1JAH - chain A; structure by X-ray diffraction, 1.80 A resolution.

# Chain A
Name: C-ha-ras
Organism: Homo sapiens
Notes: fragment: catalytic domain, residues 1 - 166
UniProt: P01112 (RASH_HUMAN); residues 1-166 here = UniProt positions 1-166
Amino-acid sequence (166 residues; row label = number of the first residue in the row):
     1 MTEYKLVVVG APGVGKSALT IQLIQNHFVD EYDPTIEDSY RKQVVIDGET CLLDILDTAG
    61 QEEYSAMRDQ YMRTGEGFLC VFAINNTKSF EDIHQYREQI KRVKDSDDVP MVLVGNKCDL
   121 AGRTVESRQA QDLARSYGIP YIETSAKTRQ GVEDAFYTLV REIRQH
Differences from the reference sequence: engineered mutation P12 (Gly in P01112); conflict G122 (Ala in P01112)
Bound ions: Mg2+: S17, T35 (together with GMP-PCP)
Small-molecule neighbours: GMP-PCP (GCP; phosphomethylphosphonic acid guanylate ester): A11, P12, G13, V14, G15, K16, S17, A18, F28, V29, D30, E31, D33, P34, T35, T58, G60, N116, K117, D119, L120, S145, A146, K147
UniProt features mapped onto this chain:
  - region: H166 (Hypervariable region)
  - motif: Y32 to Y40 (Effector region)
  - binding site (GTP): G13 to A18, V29 to T35, A59, G60, N116 to D119, S145 to K147
  - modified residue: M1 (N-acetylmethionine), T2 (N-acetylthreonine), C118 (S-nitrosocysteine)
  - glycosylation: T35 (Microbial infection: O-linked (Glc) threonine)
  - natural variant: G13 (G13C: In CSTLO; G13D: In CSTLO; G13R: In SFM), Q22 (Q22K: In CMEMS), E37 (E37EE: In CSTLO), T58 (T58I: In CSTLO), Q61 (Q61K: In NMTC2; Q61L: In melanoma), E63 (E63K: In CMEMS), S89 (S89C: Found in a patient with severe fetal hydrops and pleural effusion; uncertain significance), K117 (K117R: In CSTLO), A146 (A146T: In CSTLO; A146V: In CSTLO)
  - mutagenesis: S17 (S17N: Dominant negative. Prevents PLCE1 EGF-induced recruitment to plasma membrane. No effect on subcellular location of isoform 2), N26 (N26G: Loss of interaction with PLCE1; when associated with V-12), V29 (V29A: No effect on interaction with PLCE1; when associated with V-12), Y32 (Y32F: Loss of interaction and recruitment to plasma membrane of PLCE1; when associated with V-12), P34 (P34G: No effect on interaction with PLCE1; when associated with V-12), T35 (T35S: Loss of interaction with PLCE1; when associated with V-12), E37 (E37G: No effect on interaction with PLCE1; when associated with V-12), D38 (D38N: No effect on interaction with PLCE1; when associated with V-12), S39 (S39C: No effect on interaction with PLCE1; when associated with V-12), A59 (A59T: Loss of GTPase activity and creation of an autophosphorylation site), Q61 (Q61I: Moderately increased transformation of cultured cell lines; Q61R: Promotes interaction with SHOC2 and PP1C; Q61V: Strongly increased transformation of cultured cell lines), A83 (A83T: GTP-binding activity reduced by factor of 30), 4 further mutagenesis entries in UniProt

# Summary
Chain A binds GMP-PCP. The Mg2+ site is built by S17 and T35. From UniProt: 22 GTP-binding residues and 17
mutagenesis sites.
Chain A is C-ha-ras (Homo sapiens); the structure, H-ras P21 protein mutant G12P, complexed with
guanosine-5'-[beta,gamma-methylene] triphosphate and magnesium, was determined by X-ray diffraction, deposited
together with 1JAI.
